2RK4 - chain A; structure by X-ray diffraction, 1.15 A resolution.

Chain A:
Protein: Protein DJ-1
From: Homo sapiens
UniProt: Q99497 (PARK7_HUMAN); residue numbers follow UniProt; this construct covers 1-189
Chain sequence (197 residues; each row starts with the number of its first residue):
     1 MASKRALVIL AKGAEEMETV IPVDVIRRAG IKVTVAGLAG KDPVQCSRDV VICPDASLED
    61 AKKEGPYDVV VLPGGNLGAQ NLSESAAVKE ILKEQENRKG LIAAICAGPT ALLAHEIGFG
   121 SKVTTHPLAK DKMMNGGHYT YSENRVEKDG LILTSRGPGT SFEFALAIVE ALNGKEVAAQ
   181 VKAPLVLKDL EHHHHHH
Not modelled in the structure: 1, 189-197
Construct notes: engineered mutation Ile26 (Met in Q99497); expression tag (190-197)
Curated features (UniProtKB/Swiss-Prot):
  - active site: Cys106 (Nucleophile), His126
  - site: Asp149, Gly150 (Cleavage)
  - modified residue: Ala2 (N-acetylalanine), Tyr67 (Phosphotyrosine), Cys106 (Cysteine sulfinic acid (-SO2H)), Lys148 (N6-acetyllysine), Lys182 (N6-succinyllysine)
  - lipidation (S-palmitoyl cysteine): Cys46, Cys53, Cys106
  - cross-link: Lys130 (Glycyl lysine isopeptide (Lys-Gly) (interchain with G-Cter in SUMO))
  - natural variant: Leu10 (L10P: In PARK7; uncertain significance), Ile26 (M26I: In PARK7; this construct carries the variant), Ala39 (A39S: Found in early-onset Parkinson disease with digenic inheritance), Gln45 (deletion: In PARK7), Glu64 (E64D: In PARK7), Ala104 (A104T: In PARK7), Asp149 (D149A: In PARK7), Glu163 (E163K: In PARK7; uncertain significance), Leu166 (L166P: In PARK7)
  - mutagenesis: Leu10 (L10P: Abolishes detoxification activity on methylglyocal-adducted CoA), Glu18 (E18A: Strongly decreases enzymatic activity. Almost abolishes detoxification activity on methylglyocal-adducted CoA; E18D: Strongly decreases enzymatic activity ...), Cys46 (C46A: Reduces protein stability. No effect on oxidation; C46A: Reduces protein stability. No effect on oxidation. Reduced localization in lipid rafts; when associated with A-106 ...), Val51 (V51A: Disrupts dimer formation and strongly reduces ability to eliminate hydrogen peroxide), Cys53 (C53A: Strongly reduces chaperone activity and ability to eliminate hydrogen peroxide; C53S: No effect on mitochondrial translocation neither on deglycase activity), Cys106 (C106A: Abolishes enzymatic activity. Abolishes oxidation, association with mitochondria and protease activity. No effect on chaperone activity. Reduces binding to OTUD7B ...), His126 (H126A: Strongly decreases enzymatic activity), Lys130 (K130R: Partially compensates for loss of stability; when associated with P-166), Ala179 (A179T: No effect on detoxification activity on methylglyocal-adducted CoA)
Reported in the primary citation:
  - disease-associated variants - M26I (Tm 63.4 degC): decreased stability
  - disease-associated variants - M26I: unchanged binding to exist as dimers in solution
  - conformationally variable residues: Ile31
  - contacts within the chain: Ile26-Ile31

In short:
From UniProt: active-site residues Cys106 and His126 and 9 mutagenesis sites. From the paper: M26I reduces
stability; conformational variability at Ile31.
Chain A is Protein DJ-1 (Homo sapiens); the structure, Structure of M26I DJ-1, was determined by X-ray
diffraction, deposited together with 2RK3, 2RK6, 3B36, 3B38 and 3B3A.
